PDB entry 8W1O | electron microscopy, 2.80 A resolution | chains C and K of the 14 polymer chains in the assembly

[Chain C]
Molecule: Core protein VP3
Source organism: Bluetongue virus (serotype 1 / isolate South Africa)
UniProtKB: Q1AE73 (Q1AE73_9REOV); residues 1-901 here = UniProt positions 1-901
Chain sequence (901 residues; row label = number of the first residue in the row):
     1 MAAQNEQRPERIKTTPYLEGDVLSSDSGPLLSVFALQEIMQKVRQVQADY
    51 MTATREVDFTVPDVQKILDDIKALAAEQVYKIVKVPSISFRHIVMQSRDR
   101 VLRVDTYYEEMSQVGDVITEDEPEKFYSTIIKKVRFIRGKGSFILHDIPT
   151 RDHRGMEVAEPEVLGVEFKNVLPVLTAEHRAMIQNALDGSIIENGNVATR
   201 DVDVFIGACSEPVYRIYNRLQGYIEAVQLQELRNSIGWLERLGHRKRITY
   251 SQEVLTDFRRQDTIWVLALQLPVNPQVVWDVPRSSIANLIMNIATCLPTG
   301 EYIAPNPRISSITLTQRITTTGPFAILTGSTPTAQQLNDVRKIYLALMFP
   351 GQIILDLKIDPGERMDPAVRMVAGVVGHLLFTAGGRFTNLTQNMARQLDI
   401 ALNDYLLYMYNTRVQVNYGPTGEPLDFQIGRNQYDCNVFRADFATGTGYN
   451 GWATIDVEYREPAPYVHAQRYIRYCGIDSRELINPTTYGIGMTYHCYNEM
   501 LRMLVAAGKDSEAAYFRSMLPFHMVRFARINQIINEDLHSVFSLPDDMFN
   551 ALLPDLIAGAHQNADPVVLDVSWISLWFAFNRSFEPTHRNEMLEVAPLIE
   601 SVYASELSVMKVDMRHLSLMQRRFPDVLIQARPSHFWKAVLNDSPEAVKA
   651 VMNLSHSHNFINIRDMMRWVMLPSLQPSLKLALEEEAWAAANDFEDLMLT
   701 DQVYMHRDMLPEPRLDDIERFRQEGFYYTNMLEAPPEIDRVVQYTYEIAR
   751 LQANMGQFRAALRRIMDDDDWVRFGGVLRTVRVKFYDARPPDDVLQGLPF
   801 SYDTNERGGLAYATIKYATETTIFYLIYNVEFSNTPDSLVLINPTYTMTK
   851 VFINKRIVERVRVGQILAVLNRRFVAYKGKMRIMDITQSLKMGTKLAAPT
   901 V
Disordered / not traced: 1-26
From the paper describing this entry:
  - mutagenesis - R431F: abolished growth in response to reverse genetics method

[Chain K]
Molecule: RNA-directed RNA polymerase
Source organism: Bluetongue virus (serotype 1 / isolate South Africa)
Notes: EC 2.7.7.48
UniProtKB: W0G557 (W0G557_9REOV); residue numbers follow UniProt; this construct covers 1-1302
Chain sequence (1302 residues; numbered 1 to 1302; the number before each row is that of its first residue):
     1 MVAITVQGAQLIKRVVERFYPGIAFNINEGACYIYKFSDHIRRIRMKHGT
    51 KYRRQAEEIIRNISLRKERLYGIPVLDEVEWKYVFDGQTFQSYAFEVYVN
   101 SILPWSELDPEEEFLRNYRVSREMTEVEKFIEFRAKNEMQIYGDIPIKVW
   151 CCFINELSAELKHVPLGMQVMADFVNRFDSPFHQGNRDLSNLEDFQVAYT
   201 TPLLFEMCCMESILEFNIKMRMREEEISALEFGDMKVDPVGLLREFFILC
   251 LPHPKKINNVLRAPYSWFVKMWGVGADPIVVLQSTAGDDRNSKDVFYDKF
   301 RTEPNRYKALFRSSFYNESRRMNEEKILEAVKYSQKLGSHDRRLPLFEKM
   351 LKTVYTTPFYPHKSSNMILASFLLSIQTITGYGRAWVKNVSTEFDKQLKP
   401 NPSNLVQDVSDLTREFFKQAYVEAKERREEIVKPEDLYTSMLRLARNTSS
   451 GFSTEIYVKKRFGPRLRDKDLIKINSRIKALVIFTKGHTVFTDEELHKKY
   501 NSVELYQTKGSRDVPIKATRTIYSINLSVLVPQLIVTLPLNEYFSRVGGI
   551 TSPDYKKIGGKVIVGDLEATGSRVMDAADCFRNSADRDIFTIAIDYSEYD
   601 THLTRHNFRTGMLQGIREAMAPYRDLRYEGYTLEQIIDFGYGEGRVANTL
   651 WNGKRRLFKTTFDAYIRLDESERDKGSFKVPKGVLPVSSVDVANRIAVDK
   701 GFDTLIAATDGSDLALIDTHLSGENSTLIANSMHNMAIGTLMQREVGREQ
   751 PGVLTFLSEQYVGDDTLFYTKLHTTDTKVFDKVAASIFDTVAKCGHEASP
   801 SKTMMTPYSVEKTQTHAKQGCYVPQDRMMIISSERRKDIEDVQGYVRSQV
   851 QTMITKVSRGFCHDLAQLILMLKTTFIGAWKMKRTIKEDAMYRDRKFDSN
   901 DEDGFTLIQIRNPLALYVPIGWNGYGAHPAALNIVMTEEMYVDSIMISKL
   951 DEIMAPIRRIVHDIPPCWNETQGDKRGLISATKMSFFSKMARPAVQAALS
  1001 DPQIINLVEELPLGEFSPGRISRTMMHSALLKESSARTLLSSGYELEYQK
  1051 ALNSWITQVSMRLGEESGVISTSYAKLFDVYFEGELDGAPHMFPDQNLSP
  1101 QFYIQKMMIGPRVSSRVRNSYVDRIDVILRKDVVMRGFITANTILNVIEK
  1151 LGTNHSVGDLVTVFTLMNIETRVAEELAEYMTSEKIRFDALKLLKKGIAG
  1201 DEFTMSLNVATQDFIDTYLAYPYQLTKTEVDAISLYCTQMIMLRAALGLP
  1251 KKKMKIVVTDDAKKRYKIRLQRFRTHVPKIKVLKKLIDPNRMTVRNLENQ
  1301 FV
Disordered / not traced: 1, 445-447, 463-470

[How chain C and chain K interact]
Residue-residue contacts (25; chain C residue first):
  S27(C) - K1284(K)
  G28(C) - K1284(K)
  G28(C) - K1285(K)
  P29(C) - K1285(K)
  L30(C) - K1150(K)
  L30(C) - D1288(K)
  V33(C) - N1154(K)
  L36(C) - D1159(K)
  M40(C) - D1159(K)
  M40(C) - T1162(K)
  M40(C) - V1163(K)  hydrophobic
  R44(C) - T1162(K)
  V46(C) - A997(K)
  V46(C) - D1001(K)
  V46(C) - I1004(K)  hydrophobic
  Q47(C) - A994(K)
  Q47(C) - A997(K)
  Y50(C) - Q996(K)  hydrogen bond
  Y50(C) - A997(K)  hydrophobic
  M51(C) - P993(K)  hydrophobic
  I318(C) - I1186(K)  hydrophobic
  G329(C) - V1157(K)
  T331(C) - E1175(K)  hydrogen bond
  T333(C) - R428(K)
  E363(C) - R428(K)  salt bridge
Interface residues without a listed pair, chain C (25 interface residues in all): L31, I39, K42, V43, S330, Q336, D360, G362
Interface residues without a listed pair, chain K (28 interface residues in all): E426, S1000, L1007, V1008, E1010, E1149, L1151, G1152, L1166, I1287

[Overview]
25 residues of chain C face 28 of chain K across their interface, with 2 hydrogen bonds and 1 salt bridge.
Polar contacts include E363(C)-R428(K), Y50(C)-Q996(K) and T331(C)-E1175(K). From the paper: R431F of chain C
abolishes growth in response to reverse genetics method.
Here chain C is Core protein VP3 and chain K is RNA-directed RNA polymerase, both from Bluetongue virus
(serotype 1 / isolate South Africa). Entry 8W1O (Cryo-EM structure of BTV virion) was determined by electron
microscopy (same publication as 8W12, 8W19, 8W1C, 8W1R and 8W1S).
